PDB entry 5A4F | X-ray diffraction, 1.25 A resolution | chains L and M of the 4 polymer chains in the assembly

[Chain L (and M)]
Molecule: Hydrogenase-1 large chain
Source organism: Escherichia coli str. K-12 substr. MC4100
Notes: EC 1.12.99.6; fragment: catalytic domain, residues 1-582; chain M of this document is another copy of the same molecule, construct and numbering; everything in this record applies to it too
UniProtKB: P0ACD8 (MBHL_ECOLI); residues 1-582 here = UniProt positions 1-582
Chain sequence (582 residues; row label = number of the first residue in the row):
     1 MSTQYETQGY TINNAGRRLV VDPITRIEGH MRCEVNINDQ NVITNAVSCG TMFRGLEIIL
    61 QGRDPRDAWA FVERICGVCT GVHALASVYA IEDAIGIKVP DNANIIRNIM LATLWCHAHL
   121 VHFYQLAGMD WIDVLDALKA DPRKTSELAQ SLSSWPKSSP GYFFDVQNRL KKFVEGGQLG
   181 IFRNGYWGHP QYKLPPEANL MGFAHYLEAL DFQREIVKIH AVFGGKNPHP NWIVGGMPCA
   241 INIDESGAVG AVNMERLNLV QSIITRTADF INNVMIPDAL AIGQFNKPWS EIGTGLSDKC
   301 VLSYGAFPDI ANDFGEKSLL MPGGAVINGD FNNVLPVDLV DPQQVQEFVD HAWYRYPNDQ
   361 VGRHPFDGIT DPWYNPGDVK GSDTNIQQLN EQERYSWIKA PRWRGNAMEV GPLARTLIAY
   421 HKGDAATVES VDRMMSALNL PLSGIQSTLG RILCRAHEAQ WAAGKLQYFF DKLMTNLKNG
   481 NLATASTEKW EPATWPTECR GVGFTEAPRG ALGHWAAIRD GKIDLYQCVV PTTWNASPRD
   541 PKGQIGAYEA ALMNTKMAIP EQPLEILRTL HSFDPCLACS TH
Disordered / not traced: 1
Sequence notes: engineered mutation A118 (Asp in P0ACD8)
Modified residues: C79 (S-hydroxycysteine; CSO)
Metal / ion sites: Mg2+: E57, C528, H582; Ni2+: C76, C79, C576, C579; carbonmonoxide-(dicyano) iron Fe: C79, C579 (together with Ni2+)
Ligand contacts: carbonmonoxide-(dicyano) iron (FCO): C79, V82, H83, A507, P508, R509, L512, V530, P531, T532, C576, C579
Swiss-Prot annotation at these positions:
  - binding site (Ni(2+)): C76, C79, C576, C579

[How chain L and chain M interact]
Contacting residue pairs (26; chain L residue first):
  Q150(L) - S146(M)
  Q150(L) - Q150(M)  hydrogen bond
  Q150(L) - S159(M)
  Q150(L) - P160(M)
  S154(L) - S159(M)  hydrogen bond (backbone-side chain)
  S154(L) - G161(M)
  S154(L) - Y162(M)
  W155(L) - S159(M)  hydrogen bond (backbone-side chain)
  P156(L) - P156(M)
  P156(L) - K157(M)
  P156(L) - S158(M)  hydrogen bond (backbone-backbone)
  P156(L) - S159(M)  hydrogen bond (backbone-backbone)
  P156(L) - Y162(M)  hydrophobic
  K157(L) - P156(M)
  K157(L) - K157(M)
  S158(L) - P156(M)  hydrogen bond (backbone-backbone)
  S158(L) - S159(M)
  S159(L) - Q150(M)
  S159(L) - S154(M)  hydrogen bond (side chain-backbone)
  S159(L) - W155(M)  hydrogen bond (side chain-backbone)
  S159(L) - P156(M)  hydrogen bond (backbone-backbone)
  S159(L) - S158(M)
  P160(L) - Q150(M)
  G161(L) - S154(M)
  Y162(L) - S154(M)
  Y162(L) - P156(M)  hydrophobic
Other interface residues (no listed pair), chain L (12 interface residues in all): S146, D165
Other interface residues (no listed pair), chain M (12 interface residues in all): D165

[Overview]
Chain L and chain M each contribute 12 residues to their interface; the contacts include 9 hydrogen bonds.
Polar pairs include Q150(L)-Q150(M), S154(L)-S159(M) and W155(L)-S159(M). Ligands of chain L:
carbonmonoxide-(dicyano) iron. UniProt lists 4 Ni2+-binding residues on chain L.
Both chains are Hydrogenase-1 large chain (Escherichia coli str. K-12 substr. MC4100). Entry 5A4F (The
mechanism of Hydrogen Activation by NiFe-hydrogenases) was determined by X-ray diffraction together with 5A4I,
5A4M, 5ADU and 4UE3 from the same study.
